Entry 8QCE (X-ray diffraction, 1.05 A resolution); this record covers chain A.

[Chain A]
Molecule: N-acetyl-beta-hexosaminidase
Organism: Lactiplantibacillus paraplantarum
UniProt: A0A370AE65 (A0A370AE65_9LACO); residues 1-331 here correspond to UniProt positions 31-361 (UniProt number = residue number + 30)
Amino-acid sequence (336 residues; row label = number of the first residue in the row; numbers below 1 keep their minus sign (His-4 is residue -4)):
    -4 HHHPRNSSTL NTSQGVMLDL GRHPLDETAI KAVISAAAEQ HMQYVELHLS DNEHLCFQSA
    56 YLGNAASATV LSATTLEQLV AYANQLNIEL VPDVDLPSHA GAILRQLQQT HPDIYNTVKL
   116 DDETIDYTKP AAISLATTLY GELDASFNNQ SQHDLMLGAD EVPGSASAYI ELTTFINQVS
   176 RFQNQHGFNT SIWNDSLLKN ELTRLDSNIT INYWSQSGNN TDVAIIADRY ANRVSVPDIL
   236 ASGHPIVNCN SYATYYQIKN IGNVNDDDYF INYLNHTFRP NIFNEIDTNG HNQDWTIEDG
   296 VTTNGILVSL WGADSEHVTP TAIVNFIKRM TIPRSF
Unresolved in the structure: -4 to -2
Sequence notes: expression tag (-4 to 0); conflict Ser45 (Ala75 in A0A370AE65), Ala60 (Thr90 in A0A370AE65), Asn79 (Asp109 in A0A370AE65), Ile128 (Val158 in A0A370AE65), His181 (Asn211 in A0A370AE65), Thr198 (Asn228 in A0A370AE65), Val218 (Ala248 in A0A370AE65), Val229 (Ala259 in A0A370AE65)
Small-molecule neighbours: 6-acetamido-6-deoxy-castanospermine (GC2): Arg17, Asp46, His94, Asp155, Glu156, Trp188, Trp209, Asn214, Tyr250, Gln252, Trp306
What the authors report for this chain:
  - catalytic residues: Asp155, Glu156
  - binding site for 6-acetamido-6-deoxy-castanospermine: Arg17, Asp155, Glu156, Trp188, Trp209, Tyr250, Gln252, Trp306
  - contacts within the chain: His94-Glu156
  - specificity-determining residues: Ala308 (proposed by the authors, not directly observed)

[Summary]
Ligands of chain A: 6-acetamido-6-deoxy-castanospermine. The paper reports catalytic residues Asp155 and
Glu156; a binding site for 6-acetamido-6-deoxy-castanospermine at Arg17, Asp155 and Glu156 among others.
Chain A is N-acetyl-beta-hexosaminidase (Lactiplantibacillus paraplantarum); the structure, Dispersin from
Lactiplantibacillus paraplantarum DispLp, was determined by X-ray diffraction, deposited together with 8QAK,
8QB6 and 9HTA.
